7ZYH - chains A and B of the 3 polymer chains in the assembly; structure by X-ray diffraction, 2.20 A resolution.

[Chain A]
Molecule: Cleavage and polyadenylation specificity factor subunit 4
Source organism: Homo sapiens
UniProtKB: O95639 (CPSF4_HUMAN); residue numbers follow UniProt; this construct covers 118-178
Amino-acid sequence (64 residues; each row starts with the number of its first residue):
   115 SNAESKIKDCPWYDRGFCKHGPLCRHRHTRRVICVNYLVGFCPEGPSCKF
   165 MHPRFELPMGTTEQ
Disordered / not traced: 115-121, 171-178
Sequence notes: expression tag (115-117)
Curated features (UniProtKB/Swiss-Prot):
  - zinc finger: Glu-118 to His-142 (C3H1-type 4), Thr-143 to Phe-169 (C3H1-type 5)
Metal / ion sites: Zn2+ site 1: Cys-124, Cys-132, Cys-138, His-142; Zn2+ site 2: Cys-148, Cys-156, Cys-162, His-166
What the authors report for this chain:
  - mutagenesis - Y127E/F155E: abolished binding to hFip1CD
  - mutagenesis - Y127E/Y151E: decreased stability in response to mPSF

[Chain B]
Molecule: Isoform 4 of Pre-mRNA 3'-end-processing factor FIP1
Source organism: Homo sapiens
UniProtKB: Q6UN15-4 (FIP1-4_HUMAN); residues 130-195 here = UniProt positions 130-195
Amino-acid sequence (69 residues; row label = number of the first residue in the row):
   127 SNAGSINGVPLLEVDLDSFEDKPWRKPGADLSDYFNYGFNEDTWKAYCEK
   177 QKRIRMGLEVIPVTSTTNK
Disordered / not traced: 127-146, 185-195
Sequence notes: expression tag (127-129)

[Chain A / chain B interface]
Residue-residue contacts (36):
  Tyr-127(A) / Ser-158(B)  hydrogen bond (side chain-backbone)
  Tyr-127(A) / Asp-159(B)
  Tyr-127(A) / Tyr-160(B)
  Tyr-127(A) / Phe-161(B)  hydrogen bond (side chain-backbone)
  Tyr-127(A) / Asn-162(B)  hydrogen bond (backbone-side chain)
  Asp-128(A) / Tyr-163(B)  hydrogen bond (backbone-side chain)
  Arg-129(A) / Trp-170(B)
  Gly-130(A) / Phe-161(B)
  Gly-130(A) / Asn-162(B)  hydrogen bond (backbone-backbone)
  Gly-130(A) / Tyr-163(B)
  Gly-130(A) / Trp-170(B)
  Phe-131(A) / Trp-150(B)  hydrophobic
  Phe-131(A) / Tyr-160(B)
  Phe-131(A) / Phe-161(B)  hydrophobic
  Phe-131(A) / Trp-170(B)
  Cys-132(A) / Tyr-160(B)  hydrogen bond (backbone-backbone)
  Lys-133(A) / Tyr-160(B)
  His-134(A) / Tyr-160(B)  hydrogen bond (backbone-side chain)
  Gly-135(A) / Asp-159(B)
  Gly-135(A) / Tyr-160(B)
  Pro-136(A) / Asp-159(B)
  Pro-136(A) / Tyr-160(B)
  His-142(A) / Asp-159(B)  hydrogen bond (side chain-backbone)
  Thr-143(A) / Asn-162(B)  hydrogen bond (backbone-side chain)
  Arg-144(A) / Asn-162(B)
  Arg-145(A) / Asn-162(B)  hydrogen bond (backbone-side chain)
  Arg-145(A) / Tyr-163(B)
  Val-146(A) / Tyr-163(B)
  Ile-147(A) / Tyr-163(B)
  Leu-152(A) / Tyr-173(B)  hydrophobic
  Leu-152(A) / Lys-176(B)
  Met-165(A) / Tyr-163(B)  hydrophobic
  Pro-167(A) / Tyr-163(B)  hydrophobic
  Phe-169(A) / Cys-174(B)  hydrophobic
  Phe-169(A) / Gln-177(B)
  Phe-169(A) / Arg-181(B)
Interface residues without a listed pair, chain A (21 interface residues in all): Val-153
Interface residues without a listed pair, chain B (15 interface residues in all): Pro-149, Phe-165
From the paper, about this interface:
  - interface residues, chain A: Phe-131(A), Arg-144(A)
  - hot spots on chain A (mutagenesis) - Y127E, Y151E, F155E: decreased binding to Isoform 4 of Pre-mRNA 3'-end-processing factor FIP1 (chain B)
  - interface residues, chain B: Trp-150(B), Phe-161(B), Trp-170(B)
  - hot spots on chain B (mutagenesis) - W150E, W170E: decreased binding to Cleavage and polyadenylation specificity factor subunit 4 (chain A)
  - hot spots on chain B (mutagenesis) - F161E: abolished binding to Cleavage and polyadenylation specificity factor subunit 4 (chain A)

[Overview]
The interface between chain A and chain B involves 21 residues on one side and 15 on the other; the contacts
include 10 hydrogen bonds. Polar contacts include Tyr-127(A)/Ser-158(B), Tyr-127(A)/Phe-161(B) and
Tyr-127(A)/Asn-162(B). From the paper: Y127E, Y151E and F155E of chain A reduce binding to Isoform 4 of
Pre-mRNA 3'-end-processing factor FIP1 (chain B); interface residues Phe-131(A), Arg-144(A) and Trp-150(B)
among others; 8 substitutions were tested in all.
Chain A is Cleavage and polyadenylation specificity factor subunit 4 and chain B is Isoform 4 of Pre-mRNA
3'-end-processing factor FIP1, both from Homo sapiens; the structure, Crystal structure of human CPSF30 in
complex with hFip1, was determined by X-ray diffraction, deposited together with 7ZY4.
